2IOF - chains A and K; structure by X-ray diffraction, 2.50 A resolution.

# Chain A
Protein: Phosphonoacetaldehyde hydrolase
From: Bacillus cereus
Reference sequence: O31156 (O31156_BACCE); numbering as in UniProt (aligned over 1-267)
Chain sequence (267 residues; each row starts with the number of its first residue):
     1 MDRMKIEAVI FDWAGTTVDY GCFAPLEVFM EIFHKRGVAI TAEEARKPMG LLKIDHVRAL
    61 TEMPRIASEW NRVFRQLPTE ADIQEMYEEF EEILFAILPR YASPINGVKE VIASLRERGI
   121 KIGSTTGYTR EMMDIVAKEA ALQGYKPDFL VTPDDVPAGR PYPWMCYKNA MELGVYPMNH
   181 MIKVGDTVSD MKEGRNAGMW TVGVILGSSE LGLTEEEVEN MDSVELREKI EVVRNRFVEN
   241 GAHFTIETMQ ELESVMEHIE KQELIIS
Disordered / not traced: 1-4, 261-267
Metal / ion sites: Mg2+: Asp12, Ala14, Asp186 (together with phosphate ion)
Reported in the primary citation:
  - catalytic residues: Lys53, His56
  - catalytic residues: Asp12 (citing earlier work)
  - mutagenesis - C22S (10-fold), C22S/Y128F (10-fold), H56A (1000-fold), H56Q (42-fold): decreased catalytic activity
  - contacts within the chain: Met49-Lys53 (hydrophobic contact), Lys53-Tyr128 (hydrophobic contact)
  - conformationally variable residues (side-chain flip): Met49

# Chain K
Protein: Phosphonoacetaldehyde hydrolase
From: Bacillus cereus
Reference sequence: O31156 (O31156_BACCE); numbering as in UniProt (aligned over 1-267)
Chain sequence (267 residues; row label = number of the first residue in the row):
     1 MDRMKIEAVI FDWAGTTVDY GCFAPLEVFM EIFHKRGVAI TAEEARKPMG LLKIDHVRAL
    61 TEMPRIASEW NRVFRQLPTE ADIQEMYEEF EEILFAILPR YASPINGVKE VIASLRERGI
   121 KIGSTTGYTR EMMDIVAKEA ALQGYKPDFL VTPDDVPAGR PYPWMCYKNA MELGVYPMNH
   181 MIKVGDTVSD MKEGRNAGMW TVGVILGSSE LGLTEEEVEN MDSVELREKI EVVRNRFVEN
   241 GAHFTIETMQ ELESVMEHIE KQELIIS
Disordered / not traced: 1-4, 261-267
Differences from the reference sequence: modified residue (53)
Modified / non-standard residues: Lys53 (n~6~-ethyl-l-lysine; LDH)
Metal / ion sites: Mg2+: Asp12, Ala14, Asp186 (together with phosphate ion)

# Chain A / chain K interface
Pairs across the interface (18; chain A residue first):
  Tyr162(A) with Tyr176(K), hydrophobic
  Pro163(A) with Tyr176(K), hydrophobic
  Trp164(A) with Ala170(K); Met171(K), hydrophobic; Gly174(K); Val175(K); Tyr176(K), hydrophobic
  Tyr167(A) with Ala170(K), hydrophobic; Tyr176(K), hydrogen bond (side chain-backbone); Met178(K)
  Ala170(A) with Trp164(K)
  Met171(A) with Trp164(K), hydrophobic; Met171(K), hydrophobic
  Val175(A) with Trp164(K)
  Tyr176(A) with Tyr162(K), hydrophobic; Tyr167(K); Asn196(K)
  Met178(A) with Tyr167(K), hydrogen bond
Also at the interface, not in a pair above, chain A (14 interface residues in all): Val156, Pro157, Gly174, Pro177, Asn196
Also at the interface, not in a pair above, chain K (14 interface residues in all): Pro157, Pro163, Lys168, Pro177

# Overview
The chain A/chain K interface involves 14 residues from each chain; the contacts include 2 hydrogen bonds.
Polar contacts include Tyr167(A)-Tyr176(K) and Met178(A)-Tyr167(K). Asp12(A), Ala14(A) and Asp186(A) form the
Mg2+ site. The paper reports catalytic residues Lys53(A), His56(A) and Asp12(A); C22S, C22S/Y128F and H56A of
chain A, among others, reduce catalytic activity.
Chain A is Phosphonoacetaldehyde hydrolase and chain K is Phosphonoacetaldehyde hydrolase, both from Bacillus
cereus; the structure, Crystal structure of phosphonoacetaldehyde hydrolase with sodium borohydride-reduced
substrate intermediate, was determined by X-ray diffraction together with 2IOH from the same study.
